7BV6 - chains C and D of the 4 polymer chains in the assembly; structure by X-ray diffraction, 3.05 A resolution.

[Chain C]
Protein: Synaptosomal-associated protein 29
Source organism: Homo sapiens
UniProt: O95721 (SNP29_HUMAN); residue numbers follow UniProt; this construct covers 40-130
Sequence (91 residues; numbered 40 to 130; the number before each row is that of its first residue):
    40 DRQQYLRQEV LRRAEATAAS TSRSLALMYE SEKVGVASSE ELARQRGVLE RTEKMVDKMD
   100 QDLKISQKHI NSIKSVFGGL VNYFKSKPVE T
Unresolved in the structure: 40-42, 115-130
Curated features (UniProtKB/Swiss-Prot):
  - modified residue: S77 (Phosphoserine), S78 (Phosphoserine), S114 (Phosphoserine), T130 (Phosphothreonine)

[Chain D]
Protein: Synaptosomal-associated protein 29
Source organism: Homo sapiens
UniProt: O95721 (SNP29_HUMAN); residues 191-258 here = UniProt positions 191-258
Sequence (68 residues; row label = number of the first residue in the row):
   191 KNPHLRAYHQ KIDSNLDELS MGLGRLKDIA LGMQTEIEEQ DDILDRLTTK VDKLDVNIKS
   251 TERKVRQL
Unresolved in the structure: 191
Curated features (UniProtKB/Swiss-Prot):
  - modified residue (Phosphoserine): S204, S210

[Interface between chain C and chain D]
Pairs across the interface (56; chain C residue first):
  L50(C) with H194(D); L195(D); Y198(D)
  A53(C) with L195(D), hydrophobic; Y198(D), hydrophobic; I202(D)
  E54(C) with Y198(D), hydrogen bond
  T56(C) with I202(D)
  A57(C) with I202(D), hydrophobic; N205(D), hydrogen bond (backbone-side chain)
  T60(C) with N205(D), hydrogen bond; L206(D)
  S61(C) with N205(D), hydrogen bond
  S63(C) with L209(D)
  L64(C) with N205(D); E208(D); L209(D), hydrophobic
  M67(C) with L209(D), hydrophobic; G212(D); R215(D); L216(D), hydrophobic
  Y68(C) with E208(D), hydrogen bond; R215(D)
  S70(C) with L216(D)
  E71(C) with R215(D), salt bridge; L216(D); I219(D)
  G74(C) with M223(D)
  V75(C) with I219(D), hydrophobic
  S77(C) with M223(D)
  S78(C) with M223(D)
  L81(C) with Q230(D), hydrogen bond (backbone-side chain)
  R85(C) with E226(D), salt bridge; E229(D), salt bridge; Q230(D); I233(D)
  L88(C) with L234(D), hydrophobic; L237(D)
  E92(C) with I233(D); R236(D), salt bridge; L237(D); K240(D), salt bridge
  V95(C) with K240(D); V241(D), hydrophobic; L244(D)
  D96(C) with K240(D), salt bridge
  M98(C) with L244(D), hydrophobic
  D99(C) with L244(D)
  L102(C) with L244(D), hydrophobic; N247(D); I248(D), hydrophobic; T251(D)
  Q106(C) with K254(D), hydrogen bond
  I109(C) with T251(D); L258(D), hydrophobic
  K113(C) with Q257(D)
Also at the interface, not in a pair above, chain C (35 interface residues in all): V49, A82, E89, T91, S105, I112
Also at the interface, not in a pair above, chain D (34 interface residues in all): H199, K201, L213, I227, V255

[Overview]
35 residues of chain C face 34 of chain D across their interface; the contacts include 7 hydrogen bonds and 6
salt bridges. Among the polar pairs are E71(C)-R215(D), R85(C)-E226(D) and R85(C)-E229(D).
Here chain C is Synaptosomal-associated protein 29 and chain D is Synaptosomal-associated protein 29, both
from Homo sapiens. Entry 7BV6 (Crystal structure of the autophagic STX17/SNAP29/VAMP8 SNARE complex) was
determined by X-ray diffraction together with 7BV4 from the same study.
